PDB entry 8QID | X-ray diffraction, 1.73 A resolution | chains A and B of the 3 polymer chains in the assembly

# Chain A (and B)
Molecule: Phosphopantetheine adenylyltransferase
Organism: Mycobacteroides abscessus
Notes: EC 2.7.7.3; chain B of this document is another copy of the same molecule, construct and numbering; everything in this record applies to it too
UniProt: B1MDL6 (COAD_MYCA9); residue numbers follow UniProt; this construct covers 1-161
Amino-acid sequence (162 residues; each row starts with the number of its first residue; numbering starts at 0):
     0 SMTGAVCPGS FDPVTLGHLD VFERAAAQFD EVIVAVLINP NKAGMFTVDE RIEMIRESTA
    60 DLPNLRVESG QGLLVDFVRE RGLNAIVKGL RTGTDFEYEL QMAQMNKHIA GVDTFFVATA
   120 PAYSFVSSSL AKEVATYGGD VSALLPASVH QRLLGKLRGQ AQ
Disordered / not traced: 0, 158-161
Construct notes: expression tag (0)
Small-molecule neighbours: fragment (0IM; 1-phenyl-5-(trifluoromethyl)pyrazole-4-carboxylic acid): T14, G16, H17, V20, G88, R90, T118, Y122, V125, S126, S127, S128
Curated features (UniProtKB/Swiss-Prot):
  - binding site (ATP): S9, F10, H17, G88 to R90, E98, Y122 to S128
  - binding site (substrate): S9, K41, L73, K87
  - site: H17 (Transition state stabilizer)

# Chain A / chain B interface
Residue-residue contacts (21):
  R90(A) - E96(B)
  R90(A) - Q100(B)
  T91(A) - E96(B)
  T93(A) - E96(B)
  S123(A) - Q103(B)  hydrogen bond
  F124(A) - Q100(B)  hydrogen bond (backbone-side chain)
  F124(A) - Q103(B)
  F124(A) - M104(B)  hydrophobic
  F124(A) - H107(B)
  S126(A) - Q100(B)  hydrogen bond
  L129(A) - Q100(B)
  L129(A) - M104(B)  hydrophobic
  V133(A) - M104(B)  hydrophobic
  V133(A) - I108(B)  hydrophobic
  Y136(A) - G71(B)
  Y136(A) - L72(B)
  G138(A) - L72(B)
  D139(A) - I108(B)
  A142(A) - H107(B)
  L143(A) - M104(B)  hydrophobic
  L143(A) - H107(B)
Also at the interface, not in a pair above, chain A (14 interface residues in all): V125
Also at the interface, not in a pair above, chain B (9 interface residues in all): D75

# In short
14 residues of chain A and 9 residues of chain B are in contact, with 3 hydrogen bonds. Polar contacts include
S123(A)-Q103(B), F124(A)-Q100(B) and S126(A)-Q100(B). Chain A binds fragment. From UniProt: 14 ATP-binding
residues and 4 substrate-binding residues on chain A.
Chain A and chain B are both Phosphopantetheine adenylyltransferase (Mycobacteroides abscessus); the
structure, Structure of Mycobacterium abscessus Phosphopantetheine adenylyltransferase in complex with
fragment, was determined by X-ray diffraction, deposited together with 8QIX, 8QIY and 8QJ8.
